PDB entry 3ET3 | X-ray diffraction, 1.95 A resolution | chains A and P

# Chain A
Name: Peroxisome proliferator-activated receptor gamma
From: Homo sapiens
Notes: fragment: ligand binding domain
Reference sequence: P37231 (PPARG_HUMAN); residues 207-477 here correspond to UniProt positions 235-505 (UniProt number = residue number + 28)
Chain sequence (292 residues; numbered 186 to 477; the number before each row is that of its first residue):
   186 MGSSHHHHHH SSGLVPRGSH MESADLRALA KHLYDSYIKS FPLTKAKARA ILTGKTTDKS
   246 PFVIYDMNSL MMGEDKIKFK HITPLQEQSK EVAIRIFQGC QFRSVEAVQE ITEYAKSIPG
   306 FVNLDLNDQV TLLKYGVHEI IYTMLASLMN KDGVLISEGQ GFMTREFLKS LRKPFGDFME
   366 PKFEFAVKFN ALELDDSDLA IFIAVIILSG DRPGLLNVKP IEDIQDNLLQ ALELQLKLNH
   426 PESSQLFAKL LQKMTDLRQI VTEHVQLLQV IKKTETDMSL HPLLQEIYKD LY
Not modelled in the structure: 186-205, 263-274
Construct notes: expression tag (186-206)
Ligand contacts: ET1 (3-{5-methoxy-1-[(4-methoxyphenyl)sulfonyl]-1H-indol-3-yl}propanoic acid): Ala278, Ile281, Phe282, Cys285, Gln286, Arg288, Ser289, His323, Ile326, Tyr327, Leu330, Leu340, Ile341, Leu356, Phe360, Phe363, Met364, Lys367, His449, Leu453, Leu469, Tyr473
Swiss-Prot annotation at these positions:
  - motif: Pro467 to Asp475 (9aaTAD)
  - binding site (rosiglitazone): Gln286 to Ser289, His323, His449, Tyr473
  - cross-link: Lys224 (Glycyl lysine isopeptide (Lys-Gly) (interchain with G-Cter in ubiquitin))

# Chain P
Name: Steroid receptor coactivator 1
From: Homo sapiens
Notes: EC 2.3.1.48
Reference sequence: Q15788 (NCOA1_HUMAN); numbering as in UniProt (aligned over 680-695)
Chain sequence (16 residues; row label = number of the first residue in the row):
   680 HSSLTERHKI LHRLLQ
Swiss-Prot annotation at these positions:
  - motif: Leu690 to Leu694 (LXXLL motif 4)
  - mutagenesis: Leu693 to Leu694 (Slightly affects interactions with steroid receptors. Abolishes interactions with steroid receptors; when associated with A-636; A-637; A-752 and A-753)

# Chain A / chain P interface
Pairs across the interface - 21 pairs, chain A then chain P:
  Thr297(A) with Leu693(P)
  Lys301(A) with Leu693(P), hydrogen bond (side chain-backbone); Leu694(P)
  Phe306(A) with Leu694(P), hydrophobic
  Leu311(A) with Gln695(P)
  Asn312(A) with Ser682(P); Leu683(P), hydrogen bond (side chain-backbone); Thr684(P), hydrogen bond (side chain-backbone)
  Gln314(A) with Leu694(P)
  Val315(A) with His687(P); Leu694(P), hydrophobic
  Thr316(A) with Leu683(P)
  Leu318(A) with Leu694(P), hydrophobic
  Lys319(A) with His687(P), hydrogen bond
  Pro467(A) with Ile689(P)
  Leu468(A) with Ile689(P); Leu690(P), hydrophobic
  Glu471(A) with His687(P); Lys688(P), hydrogen bond (side chain-backbone); Ile689(P), hydrogen bond (side chain-backbone); Leu690(P), hydrogen bond (side chain-backbone)
Other interface residues (no listed pair), chain A (18 interface residues in all): Val293, Gln294, Glu298, Gly399, Ile472
Other interface residues (no listed pair), chain P (12 interface residues in all): Arg686, His691

# Overview
18 residues of chain A face 12 of chain P across their interface, with 7 hydrogen bonds. Among the polar pairs
are Lys301(A)-Leu693(P), Asn312(A)-Leu683(P) and Asn312(A)-Thr684(P). Ligands of chain A: compound ET1.
Chain A is Peroxisome proliferator-activated receptor gamma and chain P is Steroid receptor coactivator 1,
both from Homo sapiens; the structure, Structure of PPARgamma with
3-[5-Methoxy-1-(4-methoxy-benzenesulfonyl)-1H-indol-3-yl]-propionic acid, was determined by X-ray diffraction
(same publication as 3ET0, 3ET1 and 3ET2).
